3GKH - chain A; structure by X-ray diffraction, 1.81 A resolution.

[Chain A]
Molecule: Niemann-Pick C1 protein
From: Homo sapiens
UniProt: O15118 (NPC1_HUMAN); numbering as in UniProt (aligned over 23-252)
Sequence (232 residues; numbered 21 to 252; the number before each row is that of its first residue):
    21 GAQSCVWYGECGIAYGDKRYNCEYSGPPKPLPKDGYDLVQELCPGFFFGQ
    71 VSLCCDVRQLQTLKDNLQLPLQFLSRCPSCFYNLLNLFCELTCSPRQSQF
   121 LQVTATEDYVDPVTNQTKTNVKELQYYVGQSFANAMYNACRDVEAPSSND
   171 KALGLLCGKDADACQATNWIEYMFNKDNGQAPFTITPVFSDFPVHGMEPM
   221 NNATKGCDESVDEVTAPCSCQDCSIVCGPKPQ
Not modelled in the structure: 21-22, 248-252
Differences from the reference sequence: expression tag (21-22); engineered mutation Gln-70 (Asn in O15118), Gln-122 (Asn in O15118), Gln-185 (Asn in O15118)
Modified residues: Asn-158 (glycosylation site)
Cystine bridges: Cys-25/Cys-74, Cys-31/Cys-42, Cys-63/Cys-109, Cys-75/Cys-113, Cys-97/Cys-238, Cys-100/Cys-160, Cys-177/Cys-184, Cys-227/Cys-243, Cys-240/Cys-247
Covalent attachments: N-acetylglucosamine (NAG) linked to Asn-222
Residues lining bound ligands: N-acetylglucosamine (NAG; 2-acetamido-2-deoxy-beta-D-glucopyranose): Asn-158, Arg-161, Asp-162, Cys-227, Ser-244, Ile-245
What the authors report for this chain:
  - post-translational modification sites: Asn-158, Asn-222
  - binding site for N-acetylglucosamine: Gly-65, Glu-110
  - mutagenesis - Y28A/G29A/E30A, L80A/Q81A, W189A/I190A, M193A/F194A, V208A/F209A: abolished expression
  - conformationally variable residues (helix shift): Asn-86, Leu-87

[In short]
Bound to chain A: N-acetylglucosamine. N-acetylglucosamine is covalently linked to Asn-222. The paper reports
a binding site for N-acetylglucosamine at Gly-65 and Glu-110; Y28A/G29A/E30A, L80A/Q81A and W189A/I190A, among
others, abolish expression; 5 substitutions were tested in all.
Chain A is Niemann-Pick C1 protein (Homo sapiens); the structure, NPC1(NTD), was determined by X-ray
diffraction, deposited together with 3GKI and 3GKJ.
